PDB entry 6V3E | electron microscopy, 4.40 A resolution (low resolution: residue-level contacts below are approximate; hydrogen-bond / salt-bridge calls are withheld) | chains sN1 and h of the 20 polymer chains in the assembly

Chain sN1:
Molecule: 16s Ribosomal RNA
Source organism: Acinetobacter baumannii
Sequence (1544 nucleotides; row label = number of the first residue in the row):
     1 UUUAACUGAA GAGUUUGAUC AUGGCUCAGA UUGAACGCUG GCGGCAGGCU UAACACAUGC
    61 AAGUCGAGCG GGGGAAGGUA GCUUGCUACC GGACCUAGCG GCGGACGGGU GAGUAAUGCU
   121 UAGGAAUCUG CCUAUUAGUG GGGGACAACA UCUCGAAAGG GAUGCUAAUA CCGCAUACGU
   181 CCUACGGGAG AAAGCAGGGG AUCUUCGGAC CUUGCGCUAA UAGAUGAGCC UAAGUCGGAU
   241 UAGCUAGUUG GUGGGGUAAA GGCCUACCAA GGCGACGAUC UGUAGCGGGU CUGAGAGGAU
   301 GAUCCGCCAC ACUGGGACUG AGACACGGCC CAGACUCCUA CGGGAGGCAG CAGUGGGGAA
   361 UAUUGGACAA UGGGGGGAAC CCUGAUCCAG CCAUGCCGCG UGUGUGAAGA AGGCCUUAUG
   421 GUUGUAAAGC ACUUUAAGCG AGGAGGAGGC UACUCUAGUU AAUACCUAGG GAUAGUGGAC
   481 GUUACUCGCA GAAUAAGCAC CGGCUAACUC UGUGCCAGCA GCCGCGGUAA UACAGAGGGU
   541 GCGAGCGUUA AUCGGAUUUA CUGGGCGUAA AGCGUGCGUA GGCGGCUUAU UAAGUCGGAU
   601 GUGAAAUCCC CGAGCUUAAC UUGGGAAUUG CAUUCGAUAC UGGUGAGCUA GAGUAUGGGA
   661 GAGGAUGGUA GAAUUCCAGG UGUAGCGGUG AAAUGCGUAG AGAUCUGGAG GAAUACCGAU
   721 GGCGAAGGCA GCCAUCUGGC CUAAUACUGA CGCUGAGGUA CGAAAGCAUG GGGAGCAAAC
   781 AGGAUUAGAU ACCCUGGUAG UCCAUGCCGU AAACGAUGUC UACUAGCCGU UGGGGCCUUU
   841 GAGGCUUUAG UGGCGCAGCU AACGCGAUAA GUAGACCGCC UGGGGAGUAC GGUCGCAAGA
   901 CUAAAACUCA AAUGAAUUGA CGGGGGCCCG CACAAGCGGU GGAGCAUGUG GUUUAAUUCG
   961 AUGXAACGCG AAGAACCUUA CCUGGCCUUG ACAUACUAGA AACUUUCCAG AGAUGGAUUG
  1021 GUGCCUUCGG GAAUCUAGAU ACAGGUGCUG CAUGGCUGUC GUCAGCUCGU GUCGUGAGAU
  1081 GUUGGGUUAA GUCCCGCAAC GAGCGCAACC CUUUUCCUUA CUUGCCAGCA UUUCGGAUGG
  1141 GAACUUUAAG GAUACUGCCA GUGACAAACU GGAGGAAGGC GGGGACGACG UCAAGUCAUC
  1201 AUGGCCCUUA CGGCCAGGGC UACACACGUG CUACAAUGGU CGGUACAAAG GGUUGCUACA
  1261 CAGCGAUGUG AUGCUAAUCU CAAAAAGCCG AUCGUAGUCC GGAUUGGAGU CUGCAACUCG
  1321 ACUCCAUGAA GUCGGAAUCG CUAGUAAUCG CGGAUCAGAA UGCCGCGGUG AAUACGUUCC
  1381 CGGGCCUUGU ACACACCGCC CGUCACACCA UGGGAGUUUG UUGCACCAGA AGUAGCUAGC
  1441 CUAACUGCAA AGAGGGCGGU UACCACGGUG UGGCCGAUGA CUGGGGUGAA GUCGUAACAA
  1501 GGUAGCCGUA GGGGAACCUG CGGCUGGAUC ACCUCCUUAA CGAA
Disordered / not traced: 1-2, 1531-1544
Covalent attachments: covalent link PSU_513/A530
Modified positions: PSU (pseudouridine-5'-monophosphate) at position 513, 7MG (7N-methyl-8-hydroguanosine-5'-monophosphate) at position 524, 2MG (2N-methylguanosine-5'-monophosphate) at position 963, 5MC (5-methylcytidine-5'-monophosphate) at position 964, 2MG (2N-methylguanosine-5'-monophosphate) at position 1204, 4OC (4n,o2'-methylcytidine-5'-monophosphate) at position 1399, UR3 (3-methyluridine-5'-monophoshate) at position 1495, MA6 (6N-dimethyladenosine-5'-monophoshate) at position 1515, MA6 (6N-dimethyladenosine-5'-monophoshate) at position 1516

Chain h:
Protein: 30S ribosomal protein S8
Source organism: Acinetobacter baumannii (strain AB0057)
UniProt: B7IA25 (RS8_ACIB5); residue numbers follow UniProt; this construct covers 1-131
Amino-acid sequence (131 residues; row label = number of the first residue in the row):
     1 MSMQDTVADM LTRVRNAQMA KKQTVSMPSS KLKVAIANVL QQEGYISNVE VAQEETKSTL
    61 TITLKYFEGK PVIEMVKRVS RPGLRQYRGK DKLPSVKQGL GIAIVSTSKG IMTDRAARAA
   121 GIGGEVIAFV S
Disordered / not traced: 1

Chain sN1 / chain h interface:
Residue-residue contacts (50):
  C583(sN1) / Gln-4(h)
  C583(sN1) / Pro-82(h)
  G584(sN1) / Gln-4(h)
  G584(sN1) / Pro-82(h)
  G584(sN1) / Arg-85(h)
  U587(sN1) / Lys-31(h)
  G594(sN1) / Tyr-87(h)
  U595(sN1) / Tyr-87(h)
  C596(sN1) / Ile-122(h)
  C596(sN1) / Gly-123(h)
  G597(sN1) / Gly-89(h)
  G597(sN1) / Lys-90(h)
  G597(sN1) / Gly-121(h)
  G598(sN1) / Lys-90(h)
  A637(sN1) / Ser-108(h)
  A639(sN1) / Ser-106(h)
  A639(sN1) / Thr-107(h)
  A639(sN1) / Ser-108(h)
  A639(sN1) / Gly-110(h)
  A639(sN1) / Ile-111(h)
  C648(sN1) / Thr-56(h)
  U649(sN1) / Thr-56(h)
  A650(sN1) / Thr-56(h)
  A650(sN1) / Lys-57(h)
  G752(sN1) / Gln-4(h)
  C753(sN1) / Gln-4(h)
  C820(sN1) / Ser-2(h)
  U821(sN1) / Ser-2(h)
  U821(sN1) / Met-3(h)
  A822(sN1) / Met-3(h)
  A822(sN1) / Asp-9(h)
  A822(sN1) / Arg-13(h)
  C823(sN1) / Arg-13(h)
  C823(sN1) / Asn-16(h)
  U824(sN1) / Asn-16(h)
  U824(sN1) / Ala-20(h)
  U824(sN1) / Lys-22(h)
  A825(sN1) / Lys-22(h)
  U872(sN1) / Arg-15(h)
  U872(sN1) / Asn-16(h)
  A873(sN1) / Ala-8(h)
  A873(sN1) / Thr-12(h)
  A873(sN1) / Arg-15(h)
  G874(sN1) / Ser-2(h)
  G874(sN1) / Arg-81(h)
  G874(sN1) / Pro-82(h)
  A875(sN1) / Gln-4(h)
  A875(sN1) / Arg-81(h)
  A875(sN1) / Pro-82(h)
  A875(sN1) / Gly-83(h)
Interface residues without a listed pair, chain sN1 (34 interface residues in all): G585, C586, U588, U638, C640, A857, G858, G871, C876
Interface residues without a listed pair, chain h (38 interface residues in all): Asp-5, Thr-6, Met-19, Ser-30, Leu-32, Leu-84, Arg-88, Gly-124, Glu-125

In short:
Chain sN1 and chain h form an interface of 34 and 38 residues respectively.
Here chain sN1 is 16s Ribosomal RNA (Acinetobacter baumannii) and chain h is 30S ribosomal protein S8
(Acinetobacter baumannii (strain AB0057)). Entry 6V3E (Cryo-EM structure of the Acinetobacter baumannii
Ribosome: 30S subunit) was determined by electron microscopy.
